Entry 9M54 (electron microscopy, 3.24 A resolution); this record covers chains R and A of the 6 polymer chains in the assembly.

== Chain R ==
Name: Neuropeptide FF receptor 2
Organism: Homo sapiens
UniProtKB: Q9Y5X5 (NPFF2_HUMAN); numbering as in UniProt (aligned over 103-522)
Amino-acid sequence (420 residues; row label = number of the first residue in the row):
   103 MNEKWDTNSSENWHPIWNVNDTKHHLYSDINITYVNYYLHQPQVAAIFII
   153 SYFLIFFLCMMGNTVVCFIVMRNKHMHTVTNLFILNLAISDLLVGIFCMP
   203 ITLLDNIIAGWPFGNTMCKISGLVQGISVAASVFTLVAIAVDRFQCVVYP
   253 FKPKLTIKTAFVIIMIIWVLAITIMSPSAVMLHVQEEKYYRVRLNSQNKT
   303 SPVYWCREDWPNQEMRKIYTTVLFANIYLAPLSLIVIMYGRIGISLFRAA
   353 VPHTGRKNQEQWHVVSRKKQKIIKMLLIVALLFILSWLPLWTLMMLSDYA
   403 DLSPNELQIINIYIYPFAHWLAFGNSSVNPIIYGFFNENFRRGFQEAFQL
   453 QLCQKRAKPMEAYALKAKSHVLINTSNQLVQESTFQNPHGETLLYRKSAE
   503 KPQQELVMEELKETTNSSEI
Not modelled in the structure: 103-132, 351-369, 445-522
Curated features (UniProtKB/Swiss-Prot):
  - glycosylation (N-linked (GlcNAc...) asparagine): N110, N122, N133, N300
Cystine bridges: C220-C308

== Chain A ==
Name: Guanine nucleotide-binding protein G(i) subunit alpha-1
Organism: Bos taurus
Notes: EC 3.6.5.-
UniProtKB: P63097 (GNAI1_BOVIN); residue numbers follow UniProt; this construct covers 1-354
Amino-acid sequence (354 residues; numbered 1 to 354; the number before each row is that of its first residue):
     1 MGCTLSAEDKAAVERSKMIDRNLREDGEKAAREVKLLLLGAGESGKSTIV
    51 KQMKIIHEAGYSEEECKQYKAVVYSNTIQSIIAIIRAMGRLKIDFGDSAR
   101 ADDARQLFVLAGAAEEGFMTAELAGVIKRLWKDSGVQACFNRSREYQLND
   151 SAAYYLNDLDRIAQPNYIPTQQDVLRTRVKTTGIVETHFTFKDLHFKMFD
   201 VGAQRSERKKWIHCFEGVTAIIFCVALSDYDLVLAEDEEMNRMHESMKLF
   251 DSICNNKWFTDTSIILFLNKKDLFEEKIKKSPLTICYPEYAGSNTYEEAA
   301 AYIQCQFEDLNKRKDTKEIYTHFTCSTDTKNVQFVFDAVTDVIIKNNLKD
   351 CGLF
Not modelled in the structure: 1, 55-179
Sequence notes: engineered mutation A203 (Gly in P63097), S326 (Ala in P63097)
Curated features (UniProtKB/Swiss-Prot):
  - region: K35 to T48 (G1 motif), D173 to T181 (G2 motif), F196 to G202, Q204, R205 (G3 motif), I265 to D272 (G4 motif), T324, C325, T327 to T329 (G5 motif)
  - binding site (GTP): E43 to T48, D150, S151, L175 to R178, D200 to G202, Q204, N269 to D272
  - binding site (Mg(2+)): S47, T181
  - lipidation: G2 (N-myristoyl glycine), C3 (S-palmitoyl cysteine)

== Interface between chain R and chain A ==
Inter-chain disulfides: C248(R)-C351(A)
Contacting residue pairs (23; chain R residue first):
  T182(R) with C351(A)
  D244(R) with C351(A), hydrogen bond
  R245(R) with G352(A), hydrogen bond (side chain-backbone); L353(A)
  C248(R) with N347(A); C351(A), disulfide
  V249(R) with I344(A); L348(A), hydrophobic
  P252(R) with I344(A), hydrophobic; N347(A)
  F253(R) with D193(A)
  L348(R) with L348(A), hydrophobic
  I374(R) with L353(A); F354(A), hydrophobic
  M377(R) with L353(A), hydrophobic
  F438(R) with L353(A)
  N439(R) with G352(A); L353(A); F354(A)
  E440(R) with F354(A)
  N441(R) with K349(A), hydrogen bond (side chain-backbone); G352(A); F354(A), hydrogen bond (side chain-backbone)
Other interface residues (no listed pair), chain R (19 interface residues in all): P255, K256, K371, K373, L378
Other interface residues (no listed pair), chain A (13 interface residues in all): R32, L194, I343, D350

== Overview ==
19 residues of chain R and 13 residues of chain A are in contact; the contacts include 1 disulfide bond and 4
hydrogen bonds. Polar pairs include D244(R)-C351(A), R245(R)-G352(A) and N441(R)-K349(A). UniProt lists 20
GTP-binding residues and Mg2+-binding residues S47(A) and T181(A) on chain A.
Here chain R is Neuropeptide FF receptor 2 (Homo sapiens) and chain A is Guanine nucleotide-binding protein
G(i) subunit alpha-1 (Bos taurus). Entry 9M54 (Cryo-EM structure of neuropeptide FF receptor 2 complex with
NPVF) was determined by electron microscopy together with 9M0R and 9M2F from the same study.
